7BKD - chains a and c of the 9 polymer chains in the assembly; structure by electron microscopy, 3.00 A resolution.

[Chain a]
Molecule: CoB--CoM heterodisulfide reductase iron-sulfur subunit A
From: Methanospirillum hungatei JF-1
Notes: EC 1.8.-.-
Reference sequence: Q2FKZ1 (Q2FKZ1_METHJ); residue numbers follow UniProt; this construct covers 1-671
Amino-acid sequence (671 residues; row label = number of the first residue in the row):
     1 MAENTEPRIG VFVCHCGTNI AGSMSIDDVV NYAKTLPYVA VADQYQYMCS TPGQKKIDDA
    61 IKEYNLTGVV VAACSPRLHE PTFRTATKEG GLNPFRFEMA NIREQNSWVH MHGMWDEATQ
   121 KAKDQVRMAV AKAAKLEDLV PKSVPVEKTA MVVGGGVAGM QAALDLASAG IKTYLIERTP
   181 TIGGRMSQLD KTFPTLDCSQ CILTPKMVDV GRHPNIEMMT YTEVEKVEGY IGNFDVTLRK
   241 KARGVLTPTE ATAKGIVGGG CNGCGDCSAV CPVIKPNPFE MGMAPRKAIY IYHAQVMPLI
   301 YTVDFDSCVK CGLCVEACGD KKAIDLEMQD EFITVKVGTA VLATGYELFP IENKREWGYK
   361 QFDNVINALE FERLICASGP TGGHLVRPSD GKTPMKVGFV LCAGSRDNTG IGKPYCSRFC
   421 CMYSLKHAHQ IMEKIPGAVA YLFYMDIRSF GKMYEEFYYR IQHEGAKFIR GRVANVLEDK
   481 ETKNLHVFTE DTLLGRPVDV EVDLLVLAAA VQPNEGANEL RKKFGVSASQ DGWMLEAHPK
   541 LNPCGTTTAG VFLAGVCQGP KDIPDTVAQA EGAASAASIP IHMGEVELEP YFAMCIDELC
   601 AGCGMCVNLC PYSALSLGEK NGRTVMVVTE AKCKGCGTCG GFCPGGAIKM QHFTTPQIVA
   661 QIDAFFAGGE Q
Not modelled in the structure: 1-142, 589-671
Ion coordination: 4Fe-4S cluster Fe site 1: C261, C264, C267, C318; 4Fe-4S cluster Fe site 2: C271, C308, C311, C314; 4Fe-4S cluster Fe site 3: C402, C416, C420, C421
Residues lining bound ligands:
  - FAD (flavin-adenine dinucleotide): V153, G154, G155, G156, V157, A158, I176, E177, R178, T179, I182, G184, R185, M186, L189, K191, T192, F193, T222, A343, T344, G345, Y346, A368, L369, E372, F419, Y423, K426, N514, L520, G555, V556, K561, D562, I563, P564, T566
  - 4Fe-4S cluster (SF4), molecule 1: V245, C261, N262, G263, C264, G265, D266, C267, I289, Y301, A317, C318, K321, A323, I324
  - 4Fe-4S cluster (SF4), molecule 2: C271, P272, V273, A288, I289, V303, C308, V309, K310, C311, G312, L313, C314, L326
  - 4Fe-4S cluster (SF4), molecule 3: L401, C402, S405, R406, C416, S417, R418, F419, C420, C421, M445, D446, R448

[Chain c]
Molecule: CoB--CoM heterodisulfide reductase subunit C
From: Methanospirillum hungatei JF-1
Reference sequence: Q2FKZ3 (Q2FKZ3_METHJ); residue numbers follow UniProt; this construct covers 1-191
Amino-acid sequence (191 residues; numbered 1 to 191; the number before each row is that of its first residue):
     1 MAAKSYNIPE LDKKLADRRY HLSDTNPEFT QKILKTSRTI ANMCYQCGTC TGSCPSAPRS
    61 SYRIRLFMRR CVLGLENEAL TDPDLWLCTT CYSCTDRCPR DIAPTDVIMA MRNLAFKRDI
   121 VPKNFLQTVQ LIYNSGHGVP NNDVNRAART KLGLPADPPT THSYPEFVKG IQKIIDHYEL
   181 KENADRILKG D
Not modelled in the structure: 1, 191
Ion coordination: 4Fe-4S cluster Fe site 1: C44, C47, C50, C98; 4Fe-4S cluster Fe site 2: C54, C88, C91, C94
Residues lining bound ligands:
  - 4Fe-4S cluster (SF4), molecule 1: C44, Y45, Q46, C47, G48, T49, C50, R65, M68, C98, P99, R100, I102, P104
  - 4Fe-4S cluster (SF4), molecule 2: S53, C54, P55, S56, Y62, I64, C88, T89, T90, C91, Y92, S93, C94, T105

[How chain a and chain c interact]
Contacting residue pairs - 33 pairs, chain a then chain c:
  K396(a) - L22(c)
  Y441(a) - L22(c)
  Y459(a) - I40(c)
  Y459(a) - M43(c)
  Y459(a) - R100(c)
  Q462(a) - N42(c)  hydrogen bond (side chain-backbone)
  Q462(a) - M43(c)
  Q462(a) - C44(c)  hydrogen bond (side chain-backbone)
  Q462(a) - R100(c)  hydrogen bond
  H463(a) - M43(c)
  K467(a) - V72(c)  hydrogen bond (side chain-backbone)
  F468(a) - R69(c)  hydrogen bond (backbone-side chain)
  F488(a) - R19(c)
  D491(a) - R69(c)  salt bridge
  L493(a) - Q46(c)
  L493(a) - R65(c)
  L494(a) - L66(c)  hydrophobic
  L494(a) - R69(c)
  L494(a) - L73(c)  hydrophobic
  R496(a) - R18(c)  hydrogen bond (side chain-backbone)
  R496(a) - Y20(c)
  R496(a) - L75(c)
  R496(a) - E78(c)  salt bridge
  P497(a) - R18(c)
  P497(a) - R19(c)
  P497(a) - Y20(c)  hydrogen bond (backbone-backbone)
  V498(a) - R19(c)
  V498(a) - Y20(c)
  D499(a) - R19(c)
  D499(a) - Y20(c)  hydrogen bond (backbone-backbone)
  D499(a) - H21(c)  salt bridge
  V500(a) - L22(c)  hydrophobic
  E501(a) - L22(c)
Other interface residues (no listed pair), chain a (20 interface residues in all): E455, Y458, I469
Other interface residues (no listed pair), chain c (20 interface residues in all): Y45, R70

[Overview]
The chain a/chain c interface involves 20 residues from each chain, with 8 hydrogen bonds and 3 salt bridges.
Among the polar pairs are D491(a)-R69(c), R496(a)-E78(c) and D499(a)-H21(c). Ligands of chain a: 3 copies of
4Fe-4S cluster and flavin-adenine dinucleotide. Chain c binds 4Fe-4S cluster.
Chain a is CoB--CoM heterodisulfide reductase iron-sulfur subunit A and chain c is CoB--CoM heterodisulfide
reductase subunit C, both from Methanospirillum hungatei JF-1; the structure, Formate dehydrogenase -
heterodisulfide reductase - formylmethanofuran dehydrogenase complex from Methanospirillum hungatei
(heterodislfide reductase core and ..., was determined by electron microscopy, deposited together with 7BKB,
7BKC and 7BKE.
